PDB entry 8XZF | electron microscopy, 3.00 A resolution | chains R and L of the 6 polymer chains in the assembly

== Chain R ==
Protein: Apelin receptor
Organism: Homo sapiens
UniProtKB: P35414 (APJ_HUMAN); residue numbers follow UniProt; this construct covers 1-380
Sequence (380 residues; each row starts with the number of its first residue):
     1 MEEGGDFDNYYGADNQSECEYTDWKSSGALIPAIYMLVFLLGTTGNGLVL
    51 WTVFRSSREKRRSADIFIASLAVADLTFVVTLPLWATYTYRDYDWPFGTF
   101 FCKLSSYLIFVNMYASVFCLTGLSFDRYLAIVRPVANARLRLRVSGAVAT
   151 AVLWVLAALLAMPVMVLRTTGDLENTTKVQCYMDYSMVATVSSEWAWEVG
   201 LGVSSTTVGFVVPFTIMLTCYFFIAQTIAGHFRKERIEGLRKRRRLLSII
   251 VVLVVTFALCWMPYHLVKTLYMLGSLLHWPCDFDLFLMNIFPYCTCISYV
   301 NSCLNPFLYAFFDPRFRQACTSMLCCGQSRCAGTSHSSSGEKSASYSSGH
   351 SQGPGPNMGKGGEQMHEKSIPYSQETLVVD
Not modelled in the structure: 1-17, 57-61, 326-380
Disulfide bonds: Cys19-Cys281, Cys102-Cys181
Swiss-Prot annotation at these positions:
  - site (Required for APELA and APLN/apelin-13 interaction and signaling): Trp85, Arg168
  - glycosylation (N-linked (GlcNAc...) asparagine): Asn15, Asn175
  - mutagenesis: Cys19 (C19A: Decreased APLN/apelin-13 potency), Tyr35 (Y35A: Decreased APLN/apelin-13 potency. Decreased G(i) and beta-arresting signalings after APLN/apelin-13 induction), Asn46 (N46A: Loss of beta-arrestin recrutment after APLN/apelin-13 induction. Small decrease in G(i) signaling after APLN/apelin-13 induction), Trp85 (W85A: Loss of APELA signaling. Loss of APLN/apelin-13 signaling), Tyr88 (Y88A: Decreased APELA potency. No change in APLN/apelin-13 potency), Tyr93 (Y93A: Decreased APELA potency. No change in APLN/apelin-13 potency), Phe97 (F97A: Decreased protein expression level and cAMP-dependent pathway. Decreased protein expression level and cAMP-dependent pathway; when associated with A-98, A-99, A-100 and A-101), Gly98 (G98A: Decreased protein expression level. Decreased protein expression level; when associated with A-97, A-99, A-100 and A-101), Thr99 (T99A: No change in protein expression level. Decreased protein expression level; when associated with A-97, A-98, A-100 and A-101), Phe100 (F100A: No change in protein expression level. Decreased protein expression level; when associated with A-97, A-98, A-99 and A-101), Phe101 (F101A: Decreased homdimerization, no change in APELA potency, increased G protein and beta-arrestin signaling pathways. Decreased protein expression level ...), Ile109 (I109A: Strong decrease in beta-arresting signaling after APLN/apelin-13 induction. No change in G(i) signaling after APLN/apelin-13 induction), 10 further mutagenesis entries in UniProt

== Chain L ==
Protein: WN561
Sequence (14 residues; row label = number of the first residue in the row):
     1 CRPRLCHKGPMGPF
Modified / non-standard residues: Met11 (D-methionine; MED)
Disulfide bonds: Cys1-Cys6

== Interface between chain R and chain L ==
Residue-residue contacts (45):
  Phe78(R) - Met11(L)
  Trp85(R) - Gly9(L)
  Trp85(R) - Pro10(L)
  Tyr88(R) - His7(L)
  Tyr88(R) - Lys8(L)  hydrogen bond (side chain-backbone)
  Tyr88(R) - Gly9(L)
  Tyr93(R) - Lys8(L)
  Ile109(R) - Pro10(L)  hydrophobic
  Ile109(R) - Met11(L)
  Phe110(R) - Gly12(L)
  Phe110(R) - Pro13(L)
  Phe110(R) - Phe14(L)
  Tyr114(R) - Phe14(L)
  Leu160(R) - Phe14(L)
  Pro163(R) - Phe14(L)
  Val164(R) - Pro13(L)
  Arg168(R) - Cys6(L)  hydrogen bond (side chain-backbone)
  Arg168(R) - Gly9(L)  hydrogen bond (side chain-backbone)
  Arg168(R) - Pro10(L)
  Gln180(R) - His7(L)
  Cys181(R) - His7(L)
  Tyr182(R) - His7(L)
  Met183(R) - Cys1(L)  hydrogen bond (backbone-backbone)
  Met183(R) - Gly12(L)
  Met183(R) - Pro13(L)
  Asp184(R) - Cys1(L)
  Tyr185(R) - Cys1(L)  hydrophobic
  Tyr185(R) - Pro13(L)
  Leu201(R) - Pro13(L)  hydrophobic
  Leu201(R) - Phe14(L)  hydrogen bond (backbone-backbone)
  Gly202(R) - Pro13(L)
  Ser205(R) - Phe14(L)
  Tyr264(R) - Met11(L)  hydrogen bond (side chain-backbone)
  Tyr264(R) - Gly12(L)
  Lys268(R) - Gly12(L)
  Tyr271(R) - Pro3(L)
  Tyr271(R) - Arg4(L)  hydrogen bond (side chain-backbone)
  Tyr271(R) - Leu5(L)  hydrophobic
  Met288(R) - Arg4(L)
  Met288(R) - Leu5(L)  hydrophobic
  Met288(R) - Lys8(L)  hydrogen bond (backbone-side chain)
  Pro292(R) - Lys8(L)
  Thr295(R) - Met11(L)
  Tyr299(R) - Pro10(L)
  Tyr299(R) - Met11(L)
Interface residues without a listed pair, chain R (35 interface residues in all): Asp23, Tyr35, Met113, Glu194, Glu198, Ser204, Phe291, Ser298
Interface residues without a listed pair, chain L (14 interface residues in all): Arg2

== Overview ==
35 residues of chain R and 14 residues of chain L are in contact; the contacts include 8 hydrogen bonds. Polar
contacts include Tyr88(R)-Lys8(L), Arg168(R)-Cys6(L) and Arg168(R)-Gly9(L). UniProt lists 22 mutagenesis sites
on chain R.
Chain R is Apelin receptor (Homo sapiens) and chain L is WN561; the structure, Cryo-EM structure of the
WN561-bound human APLNR-Gi complex, was determined by electron microscopy (same publication as 8XZG, 8XZH,
8XZI and 8XZJ).
